Entry 1T60 (X-ray diffraction, 1.50 A resolution); this record covers chains B and C of the 6 polymer chains in the assembly.

Chain B:
Name: type iv collagen
Organism: Bos taurus
Notes: fragment: NC1 of alpha-1
Chain sequence (229 residues; each row starts with the number of its first residue):
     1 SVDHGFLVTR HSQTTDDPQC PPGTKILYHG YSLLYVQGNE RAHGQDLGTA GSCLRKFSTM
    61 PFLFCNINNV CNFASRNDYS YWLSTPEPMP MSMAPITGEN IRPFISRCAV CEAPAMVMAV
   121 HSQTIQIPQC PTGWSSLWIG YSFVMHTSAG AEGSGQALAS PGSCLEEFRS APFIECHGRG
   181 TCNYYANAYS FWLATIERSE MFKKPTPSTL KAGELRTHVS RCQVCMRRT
Unresolved in the structure: 1-3, 229
Disulfides: Cys-20/Cys-111, Cys-53/Cys-108, Cys-65/Cys-71, Cys-130/Cys-225, Cys-164/Cys-222, Cys-176/Cys-182
Bound ions: K+ site 1: Asn-66 (shared with Tyr-187(C) of chain C; 1 residue of chain F); K+ site 2: Ala-186 (shared with 1 residue of chain D; 2 residues of chain F)

Chain C:
Name: type iv collagen
Organism: Bos taurus
Notes: fragment: NC1 of alpha-2
Chain sequence (227 residues; each row starts with the number of its first residue):
     1 ISIGYLLVKH SQTDQEPMCP VGMNKLWSGY SLLYFEGQEK AHNQDLGLAG SCLARFSTMP
    61 FLYCNPGDVC YYASRNDKSY WLSTTAPLPM MPVAEEDIRP YISRCSVCEA PAVAIAVHSQ
   121 DVSIPHCPAG WRSLWIGYSF LMHTAAGDEG GGQSLVSPGS CLEDFRATPF IECNGARGTC
   181 HYYANKYSFW LTTIPEQSFQ GTPSADTLKA GLIRTHISRC QVCMKNL
Unresolved in the structure: 1-2, 226-227
Disulfides: Cys-19/Cys-108, Cys-52/Cys-105, Cys-64/Cys-70, Cys-127/Cys-223, Cys-161/Cys-220, Cys-173/Cys-180
Bound ions: K+ site 1: Tyr-63, Asn-65 (shared with 1 residue of chain A; 1 residue of chain E); K+ site 2: Ala-184 (shared with 1 residue of chain E; 1 residue of chain F); K+ site 3: Tyr-187 (shared with Asn-66(B) of chain B; 1 residue of chain F)

Chain B / chain C interface:
Pairs across the interface (116; chain B residue first):
  His-4(B) / Ile-3(C)
  His-4(B) / Pro-111(C)  hydrogen bond (side chain-backbone)
  His-4(B) / Ala-112(C)
  Gly-5(B) / Val-113(C)
  Gly-5(B) / Trp-131(C)
  Gly-5(B) / Lys-225(C)
  Leu-7(B) / Ile-115(C)  hydrophobic
  Leu-7(B) / Val-156(C)  hydrophobic
  Lys-25(B) / Ala-129(C)
  Tyr-31(B) / Ser-198(C)  hydrogen bond
  Tyr-31(B) / Phe-199(C)
  Val-36(B) / Met-142(C)  hydrophobic
  Gly-38(B) / Met-142(C)
  Gly-38(B) / Thr-144(C)
  Gly-38(B) / Phe-189(C)
  Asn-39(B) / Thr-144(C)  hydrogen bond
  Asn-39(B) / Tyr-187(C)
  Asn-39(B) / Phe-189(C)
  Glu-40(B) / Asp-148(C)
  Arg-41(B) / Met-142(C)
  Arg-41(B) / Asp-148(C)  hydrogen bond (side chain-backbone)
  Arg-41(B) / Glu-149(C)  salt bridge
  Arg-41(B) / Gly-150(C)  hydrogen bond (side chain-backbone)
  Arg-41(B) / Gly-151(C)
  His-43(B) / Leu-141(C)  hydrogen bond (side chain-backbone)
  His-43(B) / Met-142(C)
  His-43(B) / Gly-152(C)
  His-43(B) / Gln-153(C)  hydrogen bond (side chain-backbone)
  Gln-45(B) / Leu-141(C)
  Gln-45(B) / Gln-153(C)
  Gln-45(B) / Ser-154(C)
  Gln-45(B) / Leu-155(C)
  Thr-49(B) / Val-156(C)
  Ala-50(B) / Val-156(C)  hydrophobic
  Gly-51(B) / Leu-155(C)
  Gly-51(B) / Val-156(C)
  Leu-54(B) / Gln-120(C)
  Leu-54(B) / Leu-155(C)  hydrophobic
  Arg-55(B) / Gln-120(C)
  Arg-55(B) / Ser-198(C)
  Lys-56(B) / Ser-119(C)
  Lys-56(B) / Gln-120(C)  hydrogen bond (side chain-backbone)
  Lys-56(B) / Asp-121(C)  salt bridge
  Lys-56(B) / Ile-194(C)  hydrogen bond (side chain-backbone)
  Lys-56(B) / Glu-196(C)  hydrogen bond (side chain-backbone)
  Lys-56(B) / Gln-197(C)
  Lys-56(B) / Ser-198(C)
  Phe-57(B) / Ile-194(C)
  Phe-57(B) / Ser-198(C)  hydrogen bond (backbone-backbone)
  Phe-57(B) / Phe-199(C)  hydrophobic
  Phe-57(B) / Gln-200(C)  hydrogen bond (backbone-backbone)
  Ser-58(B) / Ile-194(C)
  Ser-58(B) / Gln-200(C)  hydrogen bond
  Ser-58(B) / Pro-203(C)
  Thr-59(B) / Gln-200(C)
  Thr-59(B) / Gly-201(C)
  Thr-59(B) / Pro-203(C)
  Pro-61(B) / Leu-191(C)
  Pro-61(B) / Thr-192(C)  hydrogen bond (backbone-backbone)
  Phe-62(B) / Leu-141(C)  hydrophobic
  Phe-62(B) / Phe-189(C)  hydrophobic
  Phe-62(B) / Trp-190(C)
  Phe-62(B) / Thr-192(C)
  Leu-63(B) / Ser-188(C)
  Leu-63(B) / Phe-189(C)
  Leu-63(B) / Trp-190(C)  hydrogen bond (backbone-backbone)
  Leu-63(B) / Thr-192(C)
  Leu-63(B) / Leu-208(C)  hydrophobic
  Leu-63(B) / Ile-217(C)  hydrophobic
  Phe-64(B) / Tyr-187(C)  hydrophobic
  Phe-64(B) / Ser-188(C)
  Phe-64(B) / Phe-189(C)  hydrophobic
  Cys-65(B) / Phe-165(C)  hydrophobic
  Cys-65(B) / Ala-167(C)
  Cys-65(B) / Lys-186(C)
  Cys-65(B) / Tyr-187(C)
  Cys-65(B) / Ser-188(C)  hydrogen bond (backbone-backbone)
  Asn-66(B) / Ala-167(C)
  Asn-66(B) / Thr-168(C)
  Asn-66(B) / Tyr-187(C)
  Ile-67(B) / Thr-168(C)
  Ile-67(B) / Tyr-182(C)
  Ile-67(B) / Tyr-183(C)
  Asn-69(B) / Ala-167(C)
  Asn-69(B) / Ala-210(C)  hydrogen bond (backbone-backbone)
  Asn-69(B) / Ile-213(C)
  Val-70(B) / Thr-207(C)
  Val-70(B) / Leu-208(C)
  Val-70(B) / Lys-209(C)
  Cys-71(B) / Thr-207(C)
  Cys-71(B) / Leu-208(C)  hydrogen bond (backbone-backbone)
  Cys-71(B) / Ile-213(C)  hydrophobic
  Asn-72(B) / Asp-206(C)
  Asn-72(B) / Thr-207(C)  hydrogen bond
  Phe-73(B) / Thr-192(C)
  Phe-73(B) / Pro-203(C)  hydrophobic
  Phe-73(B) / Ser-204(C)
  Phe-73(B) / Ala-205(C)
  Phe-73(B) / Asp-206(C)  hydrogen bond (backbone-backbone)
  Ala-74(B) / Pro-203(C)  hydrophobic
  Ala-74(B) / Ala-205(C)
  Ser-75(B) / Ala-205(C)
  Ser-75(B) / Asp-206(C)  hydrogen bond (side chain-backbone)
  Arg-76(B) / Tyr-187(C)  hydrogen bond
  Gly-98(B) / Phe-199(C)
  Gly-98(B) / Gly-201(C)
  Gly-98(B) / Thr-202(C)
  Glu-99(B) / Phe-199(C)
  Ile-101(B) / Phe-199(C)  hydrophobic
  Ile-101(B) / Gly-201(C)
  Arg-102(B) / Phe-199(C)
  Glu-112(B) / Trp-131(C)  hydrogen bond
  Glu-112(B) / Lys-225(C)  salt bridge
  Gly-178(B) / Pro-203(C)
  Gly-180(B) / Gly-201(C)
  Gly-180(B) / Pro-203(C)
Also at the interface, not in a pair above, chain B (48 interface residues in all): Phe-6, Leu-27, Tyr-28, Met-60, Asp-78
Also at the interface, not in a pair above, chain C (62 interface residues in all): Ala-41, Asn-43, Leu-88, Val-117, His-118, Pro-128, His-143, Ala-184, His-216

Summary:
Chain B and chain C form an interface of 48 and 62 residues respectively, with 23 hydrogen bonds and 3 salt
bridges. Polar pairs include Arg-41(B)/Glu-149(C), Lys-56(B)/Asp-121(C) and Glu-112(B)/Lys-225(C). Tyr-63(C)
and Asn-65(C) coordinate K+ site 1. Asn-66(B) and Tyr-187(C) form the K+ site 3.
Here chain B is type iv collagen and chain C is type iv collagen, both from Bos taurus. Entry 1T60 (Crystal
structure of Type IV collagen NC1 domain from bovine lens capsule) was determined by X-ray diffraction
together with 1T61 from the same study.
